Entry 9H90 (electron microscopy, 2.80 A resolution); this record covers chains a and l of the 18 polymer chains in the assembly.

Chain a:
Molecule: 16S ribosomal RNA
Source organism: Vibrio natriegens
Sequence (1544 nucleotides; numbered 1 to 1544; the number before each row is that of its first residue):
     1 AAAUUGAAGAGUUUGAUCAUGGCUCAGAUUGAACGCUGGCGGCAGGCCUA
    51 ACACAUGCAAGUCGAGCGGAAACGAGUUAUCUGAACCUUCGGGGAACGAU
   101 AACGGCGUCGAGCGGCGGACGGGUGAGUAAUGCCUAGGAAAUUGCCCUGA
   151 UGUGGGGGAUAACCAUUGGAAACGAUGGCUAAUACCGCAUGAUGCCUACG
   201 GGCCAAAGAGGGGGACCUUCGGGCCUCUCGCGUCAGGAUAUGCCUAGGUG
   251 GGAUUAGCUAGUUGGUGAGGUAAGGGCUCACCAAGGCGACGAUCCCUAGC
   301 UGGUCUGAGAGGAUGAUCAGCCACACUGGAACUGAGACACGGUCCAGACU
   351 CCUACGGGAGGCAGCAGUGGGGAAUAUUGCACAAUGGGCGCAAGCCUGAU
   401 GCAGCCAUGCCGCGUGUGUGAAGAAGGCCUUCGGGUUGUAAAGCACUUUC
   451 AGUCGUGAGGAAGGUAGUGUAGUUAAUAGCUGCAUUAUUUGACGUUAGCG
   501 ACAGAAGAAGCACCGGCUAACUCCGUGCCAGCAGCCGCGGUAAUACGGAG
   551 GGUGCGAGCGUUAAUCGGAAUUACUGGGCGUAAAGCGCAUGCAGGUGGUU
   601 UGUUAAGUCAGAUGUGAAAGCCCGGGGCUCAACCUCGGAAUAGCAUUUGA
   651 AACUGGCAGACUAGAGUACUGUAGAGGGGGGUAGAAUUUCAGGUGUAGCG
   701 GUGAAAUGCGUAGAGAUCUGAAGGAAUACCGGUGGCGAAGGCGGCCCCCU
   751 GGACAGAUACUGACACUCAGAUGCGAAAGCGUGGGGAGCAAACAGGAUUA
   801 GAUACCCUGGUAGUCCACGCCGUAAACGAUGUCUACUUGGAGGUUGUGGC
   851 CUUGAGCCGUGGCUUUCGGAGCUAACGCGUUAAGUAGACCGCCUGGGGAG
   901 UACGGUCGCAAGAUUAAAACUCAAAUGAAUUGACGGGGGCCCGCACAAGC
   951 GGUGGAGCAUGUGGUUUAAUUCGAUGCAACGCGAAGAACCUUACCUACUC
  1001 UUGACAUCCAGAGAACUUUUCAGAGAUGAAUUGGUGCCUUCGGGAACUCU
  1051 GAGACAGGUGCUGCAUGGCUGUCGUCAGCUCGUGUUGUGAAAUGUUGGGU
  1101 UAAGUCCCGCAACGAGCGCAACCCUUAUCCUUGUUUGCCAGCGAGUAAUG
  1151 UCGGGAACUCCAGGGAGACUGCCGGUGAUAAACCGGAGGAAGGUGGGGAU
  1201 GACGUCAAGUCAUCAUGGCCCUUACGAGUAGGGCUACACACGUGCUACAA
  1251 UGGCGCAUACAGAGGGCGGCCAACUUGCGAAAGUGAGCGAAUCCCAAAAA
  1301 GUGCGUCGUAGUCCGGAUUGGAGUCUGCAACUCGACUCCAUGAAGUCGGA
  1351 AUCGCUAGUAAUCGUGGAUCAGAAUGCCACGGUGAAUACGUUCCCGGGCC
  1401 UUGUACACACCGCCCGUCACACCAUGGGAGUGGGCUGCAAAAGAAGUAGG
  1451 UAGUUUAACCUUCGGGGGGACGCUUACCACUUUGUGGUUCAUGACUGGGG
  1501 UGAAGUCGUAACAAGGUAGCGCUAGGGGAACCUGGCGCUGGAUC
Not modelled in the structure: 73-107
Residues lining bound ligands: spectinomycin (SCM): C1073, G1074, C1076, G1078, C1079, A1202, C1203, G1204, U1205, G1397, G1398, C1399

Chain l:
Name: 30S ribosomal protein S12
Source organism: Vibrio natriegens
Reference sequence: A0AAN0Y4G9 (A0AAN0Y4G9_VIBNA); residue numbers follow UniProt; this construct covers 1-124
Amino-acid sequence (124 residues; numbered 1 to 124; the number before each row is that of its first residue):
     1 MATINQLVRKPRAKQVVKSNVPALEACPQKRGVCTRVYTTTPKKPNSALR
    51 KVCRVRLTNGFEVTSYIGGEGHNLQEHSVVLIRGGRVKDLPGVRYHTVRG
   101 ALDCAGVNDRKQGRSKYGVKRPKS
Not modelled in the structure: 1

Interface between chain a and chain l:
Contacting residue pairs - 123 pairs, chain a then chain l:
  A32(a) / Pro-28(l)  base contact
  A33(a) / Pro-28(l)  sugar contact
  A33(a) / Gln-29(l)  hydrogen bond to the sugar
  C34(a) / Gln-29(l)  sugar contact
  C34(a) / Leu-81(l)  sugar contact
  C34(a) / Val-98(l)  sugar contact
  G35(a) / Gly-100(l)  sugar contact
  G35(a) / Ala-101(l)  phosphate contact
  G35(a) / Ser-115(l)  hydrogen bond to the sugar
  G35(a) / Gly-118(l)  sugar contact
  C36(a) / Arg-114(l)  hydrogen bond to the sugar
  C36(a) / Ser-115(l)  sugar contact
  C36(a) / Gly-118(l)  phosphate contact
  C36(a) / Val-119(l)  sugar contact
  C36(a) / Lys-120(l)  salt bridge to the phosphate
  C36(a) / Arg-121(l)  phosphate contact
  U37(a) / Lys-120(l)  phosphate contact
  U37(a) / Arg-121(l)  hydrogen bond to the phosphate
  A313(a) / Lys-14(l)  salt bridge to the phosphate
  G372(a) / Arg-31(l)  salt bridge to the phosphate
  G372(a) / Thr-58(l)  phosphate contact
  A373(a) / Cys-27(l)  base contact
  A373(a) / Pro-28(l)  base contact
  A373(a) / Gln-29(l)  base contact
  A373(a) / Lys-30(l)  phosphate contact
  A373(a) / Arg-31(l)  salt bridge to the phosphate
  A373(a) / Thr-58(l)  hydrogen bond to the phosphate
  A373(a) / Leu-81(l)  sugar contact
  G510(a) / Arg-121(l)  salt bridge to the phosphate
  C511(a) / Arg-114(l)  salt bridge to the phosphate
  C511(a) / Ser-115(l)  hydrogen bond to the phosphate
  C511(a) / Arg-121(l)  salt bridge to the phosphate
  A512(a) / Gly-113(l)  phosphate contact
  A512(a) / Arg-114(l)  hydrogen bond to the phosphate
  A512(a) / Ser-115(l)  hydrogen bond to the phosphate
  A512(a) / Lys-116(l)  hydrogen bond to the phosphate
  C513(a) / Gly-113(l)  phosphate contact
  C513(a) / Lys-116(l)  salt bridge to the phosphate
  C528(a) / Pro-45(l)  base contact
  C528(a) / Ser-47(l)  hydrogen bond to the phosphate
  C529(a) / Ser-47(l)  hydrogen bond to the phosphate
  A530(a) / Ala-48(l)  phosphate contact
  A530(a) / Leu-49(l)  hydrogen bond to the phosphate
  A530(a) / Glu-70(l)  sugar contact
  G531(a) / Leu-49(l)  phosphate contact
  G531(a) / Arg-50(l)  hydrogen bond to the base
  G531(a) / Lys-51(l)  salt bridge to the phosphate
  G531(a) / Gly-69(l)  phosphate contact
  G531(a) / Glu-70(l)  phosphate contact
  G531(a) / Gly-71(l)  hydrogen bond to the phosphate
  C532(a) / Arg-50(l)  base contact
  C532(a) / Tyr-66(l)  hydrogen bond to the phosphate
  C532(a) / Gly-68(l)  phosphate contact
  C532(a) / Gly-69(l)  hydrogen bond to the phosphate
  C532(a) / Asp-89(l)  hydrogen bond to the base
  C532(a) / Tyr-117(l)  sugar contact
  A533(a) / Val-87(l)  base contact
  A533(a) / Lys-88(l)  base contact
  A533(a) / Asp-89(l)  hydrogen bond to the base
  A533(a) / Tyr-117(l)  phosphate contact
  C535(a) / Arg-86(l)  salt bridge to the phosphate
  C536(a) / Lys-88(l)  phosphate contact
  G537(a) / Asn-46(l)  hydrogen bond to the base
  G537(a) / Asp-89(l)  base contact
  C538(a) / Asn-46(l)  hydrogen bond to the base
  G539(a) / Asn-46(l)  base contact
  G539(a) / Ser-47(l)  hydrogen bond to the base
  G547(a) / Glu-70(l)  sugar contact
  G547(a) / Arg-110(l)  salt bridge to the phosphate
  G548(a) / Arg-110(l)  phosphate contact
  G548(a) / Lys-111(l)  hydrogen bond to the phosphate
  G548(a) / Gln-112(l)  hydrogen bond to the phosphate
  A549(a) / Lys-111(l)  phosphate contact
  A549(a) / Gln-112(l)  hydrogen bond to the phosphate
  G560(a) / Lys-116(l)  sugar contact
  U561(a) / Arg-83(l)  hydrogen bond to the sugar
  U561(a) / Lys-116(l)  sugar contact
  U562(a) / Pro-28(l)  hydrogen bond to the sugar
  U562(a) / Gln-29(l)  base contact
  U562(a) / Arg-83(l)  sugar contact
  U562(a) / Gly-84(l)  hydrogen bond to the sugar
  A563(a) / Val-21(l)  phosphate contact
  A563(a) / Leu-24(l)  sugar contact
  A563(a) / Ala-26(l)  sugar contact
  A563(a) / Cys-27(l)  sugar contact
  A563(a) / Pro-28(l)  sugar contact
  A563(a) / Gly-84(l)  phosphate contact
  A564(a) / Ser-19(l)  hydrogen bond to the phosphate
  A564(a) / Val-21(l)  phosphate contact
  A564(a) / Ala-26(l)  sugar contact
  U572(a) / Arg-12(l)  base contact
  U572(a) / Ala-13(l)  hydrogen bond to the sugar
  U572(a) / Lys-14(l)  sugar contact
  U572(a) / Gln-15(l)  base contact
  A573(a) / Arg-12(l)  base contact
  C574(a) / Leu-7(l)  phosphate contact
  C574(a) / Arg-12(l)  salt bridge to the phosphate
  G577(a) / Ala-2(l)  base contact
  G577(a) / Arg-12(l)  hydrogen bond to the base
  G578(a) / Ala-2(l)  hydrogen bond to the base
  G594(a) / Arg-9(l)  hydrogen bond to the sugar
  G595(a) / Asn-5(l)  sugar contact
  G595(a) / Arg-9(l)  sugar contact
  C889(a) / Asn-5(l)  phosphate contact
  C890(a) / Thr-3(l)  hydrogen bond to the phosphate
  C890(a) / Asn-5(l)  hydrogen bond to the phosphate
  C890(a) / Gln-6(l)  phosphate contact
  C890(a) / Arg-9(l)  salt bridge to the phosphate
  G891(a) / Gln-6(l)  hydrogen bond to the phosphate
  C892(a) / Ala-2(l)  base contact
  C892(a) / Gln-6(l)  base contact
  C893(a) / Arg-12(l)  base contact
  U894(a) / Arg-12(l)  hydrogen bond to the base
  U894(a) / Gln-15(l)  hydrogen bond to the sugar
  A919(a) / Lys-18(l)  phosphate contact
  C920(a) / Arg-94(l)  salt bridge to the phosphate
  U921(a) / Arg-94(l)  salt bridge to the phosphate
  C922(a) / Lys-43(l)  salt bridge to the phosphate
  C922(a) / Pro-91(l)  phosphate contact
  A923(a) / Lys-88(l)  salt bridge to the phosphate
  A1503(a) / Pro-42(l)  phosphate contact
  A1503(a) / Lys-44(l)  phosphate contact
  A1504(a) / Lys-44(l)  salt bridge to the phosphate
Interface residues without a listed pair, chain a (56 interface residues in all): G534, C546, A593, G1502
Interface residues without a listed pair, chain l (64 interface residues in all): Gly-85, Gly-92, Arg-99, Asp-109

Overview:
56 residues of chain a face 64 of chain l across their interface; the contacts include 37 hydrogen bonds and
18 salt bridges. Polar contacts include G531(a)/Arg-50(l), C532(a)/Asp-89(l) and A533(a)/Asp-89(l). Chain a
binds spectinomycin.
Here chain a is 16S ribosomal RNA and chain l is 30S ribosomal protein S12, both from Vibrio natriegens. Entry
9H90 (Cryo-EM structure of the Vibrio natrigens 30S ribosomal subunit in complex with spectinomycin) was
determined by electron microscopy.
